PDB entry 5S5I | X-ray diffraction, 2.49 A resolution | chains D and E of the 6 polymer chains in the assembly

[Chain D]
Molecule: Tubulin beta-2B chain
Organism: Bos taurus
UniProt: Q6B856 (TBB2B_BOVIN); the author numbering skips numbers that UniProt does not, so the offset changes along the chain: 1-42 = UniProt 1-42; 45-360 = UniProt 43-358; 369-455 = UniProt 359-445
Chain sequence (445 residues; each row starts with the number of its first residue; note: 10 numbers in that range are skipped by the numbering (no residue carries them; nothing is unmodelled there)):
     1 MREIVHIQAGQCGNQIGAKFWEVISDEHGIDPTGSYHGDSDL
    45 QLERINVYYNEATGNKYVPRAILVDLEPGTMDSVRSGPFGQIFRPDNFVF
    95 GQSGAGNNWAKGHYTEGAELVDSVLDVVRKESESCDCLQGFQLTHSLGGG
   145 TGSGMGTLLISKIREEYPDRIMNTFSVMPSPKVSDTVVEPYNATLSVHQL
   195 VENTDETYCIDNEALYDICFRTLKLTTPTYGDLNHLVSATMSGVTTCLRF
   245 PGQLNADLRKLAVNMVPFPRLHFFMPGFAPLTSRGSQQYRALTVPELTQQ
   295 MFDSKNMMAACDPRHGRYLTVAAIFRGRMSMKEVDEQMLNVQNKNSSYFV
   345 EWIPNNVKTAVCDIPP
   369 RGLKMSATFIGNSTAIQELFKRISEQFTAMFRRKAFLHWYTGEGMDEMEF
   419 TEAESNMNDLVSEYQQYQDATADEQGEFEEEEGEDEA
Unresolved in the structure: 281-285, 442-455
Swiss-Prot annotation at these positions:
  - motif: M1 to I4 (MREI motif)
  - binding site (GTP): Q11, E71, S140, G144, T145, G146, N206, N228
  - binding site (Mg(2+)): E71
  - modified residue: S40 (Phosphoserine), T57 (Phosphothreonine), K60 (N6-acetyllysine), S174 (Phosphoserine), T287 (Phosphothreonine), T292 (Phosphothreonine), R320 (Omega-N-methylarginine), E448 (5-glutamyl polyglutamate)
  - cross-link (Glycyl lysine isopeptide (Lys-Gly)): K60 (interchain with G-Cter in ubiquitin), K326 (interchain with G-Cter in ubiquitin)
Ion coordination: Mg2+: Q11 (together with GDP)
Ligand contacts: GDP (guanosine-5'-diphosphate): G10, Q11, C12, Q15, I16, N101, S140, G142, G143, G144, T145, G146, V171, P173, V177, S178, E183, N206, L209, Y224, L227, N228

[Chain E]
Molecule: Stathmin-4
Organism: Rattus norvegicus
UniProt: P63043 (STMN4_RAT); residues 5-145 here correspond to UniProt positions 49-189 (UniProt number = residue number + 44)
Chain sequence (143 residues; numbered 3 to 145; the number before each row is that of its first residue):
     3 MADMEVIELNKCTSGQSFEVILKPPSFDGVPEFNASLPRRRDPSLEEIQK
    53 KLEAAEERRKYQEAELLKHLAEKREHEREVIQKAIEENNNFIKMAKEKLA
   103 QKMESNKENREAHLAAMLERLQEKDKHAEEVRKNKELKEEASR
Unresolved in the structure: 3-5, 29-43, 144-145
Differences from the reference sequence: initiating methionine (3); expression tag (4)
Swiss-Prot annotation at these positions:
  - modified residue: S46 (Phosphoserine)

[How chain D and chain E interact]
Pairs across the interface (27):
  Y108(D) with H129(E), hydrogen bond; A130(E), hydrophobic; V133(E), hydrophobic; R134(E), hydrogen bond (backbone-side chain)
  T109(D) with K137(E)
  A112(D) with R134(E)
  S155(D) with L123(E)
  K156(D) with D127(E), salt bridge
  R158(D) with L123(E)
  E159(D) with L120(E); L123(E); D127(E)
  P162(D) with L116(E), hydrophobic
  D163(D) with R112(E)
  Q193(D) with K126(E), hydrogen bond
  N197(D) with L123(E); K126(E)
  T409(D) with K140(E), hydrogen bond (backbone-side chain)
  G410(D) with K137(E); K140(E)
  E411(D) with V133(E); K137(E), salt bridge
  G412(D) with V133(E); N136(E); K137(E)
  M413(D) with V133(E)
  E417(D) with H129(E), salt bridge
Also at the interface, not in a pair above, chain E (15 interface residues in all): M119, Q124

[In short]
The interface between chain D and chain E involves 17 residues on one side and 15 on the other; the contacts
include 4 hydrogen bonds and 3 salt bridges. Polar contacts include K156(D)-D127(E), E411(D)-K137(E) and
E417(D)-H129(E). Ligands of chain D: GDP.
Chain D is Tubulin beta-2B chain (Bos taurus) and chain E is Stathmin-4 (Rattus norvegicus); the structure,
Tubulin-Z295848548-complex, was determined by X-ray diffraction together with 5S4L, 5S4M, 5S4N, 5S4O, 5S4P,
5S4Q and 52 further entries from the same study.
